Entry 4XA5 (X-ray diffraction, 1.90 A resolution); this record covers chains A and P of the 4 polymer chains in the assembly.

[Chain A]
Molecule: DNA polymerase lambda
From: Homo sapiens
Notes: EC 2.7.7.7, 4.2.99.-
Reference sequence: Q9UGP5 (DPOLL_HUMAN); residues 251-575 here = UniProt positions 251-575
Sequence (325 residues; numbered 251 to 575; the number before each row is that of its first residue):
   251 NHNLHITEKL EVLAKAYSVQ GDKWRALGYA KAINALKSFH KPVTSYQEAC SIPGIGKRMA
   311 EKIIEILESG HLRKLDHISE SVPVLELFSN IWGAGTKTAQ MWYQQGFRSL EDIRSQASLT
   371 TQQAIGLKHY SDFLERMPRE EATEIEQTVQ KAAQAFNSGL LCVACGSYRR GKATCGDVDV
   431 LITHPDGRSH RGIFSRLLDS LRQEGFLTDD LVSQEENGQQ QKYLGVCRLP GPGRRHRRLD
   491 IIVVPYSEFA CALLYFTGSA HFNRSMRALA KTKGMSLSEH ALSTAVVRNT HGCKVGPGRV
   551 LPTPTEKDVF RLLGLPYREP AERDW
Not modelled in the structure: 251, 537-546
Modified / non-standard residues: Cys300 (S-(dimethylarsenic)cysteine; CAS)
Ion coordination: Mg2+ site 1: Ser339, Ile341, Ala344 (shared with DA5(P) of chain P); Mg2+ site 2: Asp427, Asp429 (together with 8-oxo-2'-deoxyguanosine-5'-triphosphate)
Residues lining bound ligands: 8-oxo-2'-deoxyguanosine-5'-triphosphate (8DG): Arg386, Gly416, Ser417, Arg420, Cys425, Gly426, Asp427, Asp429, Asp490, Tyr505, Phe506, Thr507, Gly508, Ser509, Ala510, Asn513
Reported in the primary citation:
  - binding site for 8-oxo-2'-deoxyguanosine-5'-triphosphate: Arg386, Ser417, Arg420, Ala510, Asn513
  - binding site for the 11-nt DNA strand: Arg517
  - mutagenesis - A510D (5.1-fold), N513A (25-fold): decreased catalytic activity on 8-oxo-2'-deoxyguanosine-5'-triphosphate
  - mutagenesis - A510D (2.8-fold), A510D/N513A (7.3-fold), N513A (1.3-fold): decreased catalytic activity on dGTP
  - mutagenesis - A510D (4.8-fold), A510D/N513A (52-fold), N513A (5.8-fold): decreased catalytic activity on dTTP
  - mutagenesis - N513A: decreased catalytic activity on dGMP

[Chain P]
Molecule: 6-nt DNA strand
Sequence (6 nucleotides; row label = number of the first residue in the row):
     1 CAGTAC
Modified / non-standard residues: DOC (2',3'-dideoxycytidine-5'-monophosphate) at position 6
Ion coordination: Mg2+: DA5 (shared with Ser339(A), Ile341(A), Ala344(A) of chain A)

[How chain A and chain P interact]
Residue-residue contacts - 16 pairs, chain A then chain P:
  Ile341(A) with DA5(P), phosphate contact
  Trp342(A) with DA5(P), hydrogen bond to the phosphate; DOC_6(P), hydrogen bond to the phosphate
  Gly343(A) with DT4(P), phosphate contact; DA5(P), hydrogen bond to the phosphate
  Ala344(A) with DT4(P), phosphate contact; DA5(P), phosphate contact
  Gly345(A) with DT4(P), hydrogen bond to the phosphate
  Thr346(A) with DT4(P), hydrogen bond to the phosphate
  Lys347(A) with DG3(P), phosphate contact; DT4(P), hydrogen bond to the phosphate
  Thr348(A) with DG3(P), phosphate contact; DT4(P), hydrogen bond to the phosphate
  Arg488(A) with DOC_6(P), salt bridge to the phosphate
  Asp490(A) with DOC_6(P), sugar contact
  Tyr505(A) with DOC_6(P), hydrogen bond to the base
Other interface residues (no listed pair), chain A (12 interface residues in all): Leu474

[In short]
12 residues of chain A face 4 of chain P across their interface; the contacts include 8 hydrogen bonds and 1
salt bridge. Polar contacts include Tyr505(A)-DOC_6(P), Trp342(A)-DA5(P) and Trp342(A)-DOC_6(P). From the
paper: a binding site for 8-oxo-2'-deoxyguanosine-5'-triphosphate at Arg386(A), Ser417(A) and Arg420(A) among
others; A510D, A510D/N513A and N513A of chain A reduce catalytic activity on dGTP.
Chain A is DNA polymerase lambda (Homo sapiens) and chain P is a 6-nt DNA strand; the structure, Crystal
structure of the pre-catalytic ternary complex of DNA polymerase lambda with a templating A and ..., was
determined by X-ray diffraction (same publication as 4XUS and 4X5V).
